Entry 5UTS (X-ray diffraction, 2.30 A resolution); this record covers chains G and H.

[Chain G (and H)]
Name: C-S Lyase Egt2
Organism: Neurospora crassa
Notes: EC 4.4.1.-; chain H of this document is another copy of the same molecule, construct and numbering; everything in this record applies to it too
Reference sequence: A7UX13 (EGT2_NEUCR); numbering as in UniProt (aligned over 2-473)
Chain sequence (501 residues; row label = number of the first residue in the row; numbers below 1 keep their minus sign (Mse-6 is residue -6)):
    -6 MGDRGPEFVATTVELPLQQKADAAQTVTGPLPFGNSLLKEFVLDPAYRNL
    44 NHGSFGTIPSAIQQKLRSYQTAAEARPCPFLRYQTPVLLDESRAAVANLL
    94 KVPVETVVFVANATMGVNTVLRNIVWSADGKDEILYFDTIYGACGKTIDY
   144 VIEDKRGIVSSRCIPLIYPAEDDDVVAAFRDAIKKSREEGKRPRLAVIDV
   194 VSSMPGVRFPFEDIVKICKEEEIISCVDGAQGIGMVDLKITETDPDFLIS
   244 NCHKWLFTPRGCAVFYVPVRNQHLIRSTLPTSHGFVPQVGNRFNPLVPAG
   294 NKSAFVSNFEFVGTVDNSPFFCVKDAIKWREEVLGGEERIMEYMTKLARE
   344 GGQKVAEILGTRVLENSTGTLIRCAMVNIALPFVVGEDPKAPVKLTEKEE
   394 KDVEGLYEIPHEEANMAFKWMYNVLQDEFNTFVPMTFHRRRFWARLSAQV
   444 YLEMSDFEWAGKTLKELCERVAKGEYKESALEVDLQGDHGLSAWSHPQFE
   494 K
Not modelled in the structure: -6 to 20, 283-287, 471-494 (chain H: -6 to 21, 282-294, 471-494)
Modified positions: Mse-6 (selenomethionine); Mse108, Mse197, Mse228, Mse334, Mse337, Mse369, Mse409, Mse414, Mse428, Mse447 (selenomethionine; parent Met); Lys247 ((2S)-2-amino-6-[[3-hydroxy-2-methyl-5-(phosphonooxymethyl)pyridin-4-yl]methylideneamino]hexanoic acid; LLP)
Construct notes: initiating methionine (-6); expression tag (-5 to 1, 474-494)
From the paper describing this entry:
  - mutagenesis - Y134F: decreased catalytic activity
  - catalytic residues: Tyr134, Lys247 (proposed by the authors, not directly observed)
  - catalytic residues: Cys156
  - post-translational modification sites: Cys156

[Chain G / chain H interface]
Residue-residue contacts (150):
  Val35(G) - Glu67(H)
  Val35(G) - Ala68(H)
  Leu36(G) - Glu67(H)
  Leu36(G) - Ala68(H)
  Leu36(G) - Pro70(H)
  Asp37(G) - Ala68(H)  hydrogen bond (backbone-backbone)
  Asp37(G) - Arg69(H)  salt bridge
  Tyr40(G) - Ala68(H)
  Tyr40(G) - Arg69(H)
  Tyr40(G) - Pro70(H)
  Tyr40(G) - Pro72(H)
  Asn44(G) - Cys71(H)  hydrogen bond
  Asn44(G) - Arg75(H)
  Ser47(G) - Cys71(H)
  Ser47(G) - Arg75(H)  hydrogen bond
  Phe48(G) - Cys71(H)  hydrophobic
  Phe48(G) - Leu74(H)  hydrophobic
  Phe48(G) - Arg75(H)
  Gly49(G) - Pro70(H)
  Thr50(G) - Glu67(H)  hydrogen bond
  Ile51(G) - Glu67(H)
  Gln56(G) - Thr64(H)
  Leu59(G) - Gln63(H)
  Arg60(G) - Arg60(H)  hydrogen bond (side chain-backbone)
  Arg60(G) - Gln63(H)
  Arg60(G) - Thr64(H)  hydrogen bond
  Gln63(G) - Leu59(H)
  Gln63(G) - Arg60(H)
  Gln63(G) - Gln63(H)  hydrogen bond
  Thr64(G) - Arg60(H)  hydrogen bond
  Ala66(G) - Arg253(H)
  Glu67(G) - Val35(H)
  Glu67(G) - Leu36(H)
  Glu67(G) - Thr50(H)  hydrogen bond
  Glu67(G) - Ile51(H)
  Glu67(G) - Arg253(H)  salt bridge
  Ala68(G) - Val35(H)
  Ala68(G) - Leu36(H)
  Ala68(G) - Asp37(H)  hydrogen bond (backbone-backbone)
  Ala68(G) - Tyr40(H)
  Arg69(G) - Asp37(H)
  Arg69(G) - Tyr40(H)
  Arg69(G) - Gln419(H)  hydrogen bond (side chain-backbone)
  Arg69(G) - Asn423(H)
  Pro70(G) - Leu36(H)
  Cys71(G) - Asn44(H)  hydrogen bond
  Cys71(G) - Phe48(H)  hydrophobic
  Cys71(G) - Phe425(H)  hydrophobic
  Pro72(G) - Tyr40(H)
  Pro72(G) - Gln419(H)
  Leu74(G) - Phe48(H)  hydrophobic
  Leu74(G) - Arg253(H)
  Arg75(G) - Asn44(H)
  Arg75(G) - Ser47(H)  hydrogen bond
  Arg75(G) - Phe48(H)
  Arg75(G) - Phe425(H)
  Tyr76(G) - Tyr415(H)
  Tyr76(G) - Gln419(H)
  Ala104(G) - Thr307(H)
  Asn105(G) - Gly306(H)
  Asn105(G) - Thr307(H)  hydrogen bond (side chain-backbone)
  Asn105(G) - Val308(H)
  Thr107(G) - Pro273(H)
  Thr107(G) - Thr274(H)
  Thr107(G) - Gly306(H)
  Mse108(G) - Mse108(H)  hydrophobic
  Mse108(G) - Pro273(H)
  Asn111(G) - Pro273(H)
  Asn111(G) - Thr274(H)  hydrogen bond (side chain-backbone)
  Arg115(G) - Tyr143(H)  hydrogen bond (backbone-side chain)
  Arg115(G) - Asp147(H)
  Arg115(G) - Ser270(H)
  Arg115(G) - Thr271(H)
  Arg115(G) - Leu272(H)
  Arg115(G) - Thr274(H)  hydrogen bond
  Asn116(G) - Tyr143(H)
  Val118(G) - Arg149(H)
  Trp119(G) - Arg149(H)  hydrogen bond (backbone-side chain)
  Tyr134(G) - His276(H)  hydrogen bond
  Ala136(G) - Thr274(H)
  Ala136(G) - Ser275(H)
  Ala136(G) - His276(H)
  Lys139(G) - Thr274(H)
  Lys139(G) - His276(H)  hydrogen bond (side chain-backbone)
  Lys139(G) - Phe278(H)  hydrogen bond (side chain-backbone)
  Thr140(G) - Thr274(H)  hydrogen bond (side chain-backbone)
  Asp142(G) - Pro280(H)
  Tyr143(G) - Arg115(H)  hydrogen bond (side chain-backbone)
  Tyr143(G) - Asn116(H)
  Tyr143(G) - Ser270(H)
  Tyr143(G) - Thr274(H)
  Tyr143(G) - Phe278(H)  hydrophobic
  Glu146(G) - Arg269(H)  salt bridge
  Glu146(G) - Phe278(H)
  Glu146(G) - Gln281(H)
  Asp147(G) - Arg115(H)
  Asp147(G) - Lys148(H)  salt bridge
  Lys148(G) - Asp147(H)  salt bridge
  His246(G) - Thr307(H)
  Lys247(G) - Gly306(H)
  Lys247(G) - Thr307(H)
  Arg253(G) - Ala66(H)
  Arg253(G) - Glu67(H)  salt bridge
  Arg253(G) - Leu74(H)
  Arg253(G) - Thr307(H)
  Arg253(G) - Asp309(H)
  Gly254(G) - Thr307(H)
  Arg269(G) - Glu146(H)  salt bridge
  Ser270(G) - Arg115(H)
  Ser270(G) - Tyr143(H)
  Thr271(G) - Arg115(H)  hydrogen bond (backbone-side chain)
  Leu272(G) - Arg115(H)
  Leu272(G) - Leu272(H)  hydrophobic
  Pro273(G) - Thr107(H)
  Pro273(G) - Mse108(H)
  Pro273(G) - Asn111(H)
  Thr274(G) - Thr107(H)
  Thr274(G) - Asn111(H)  hydrogen bond (backbone-side chain)
  Thr274(G) - Arg115(H)  hydrogen bond
  Thr274(G) - Ala136(H)
  Thr274(G) - Lys139(H)
  Thr274(G) - Thr140(H)  hydrogen bond (backbone-side chain)
  Thr274(G) - Tyr143(H)
  Ser275(G) - Ala136(H)
  Ser275(G) - Lys139(H)
  His276(G) - Tyr134(H)  hydrogen bond
  His276(G) - Gly135(H)
  His276(G) - Ala136(H)  hydrogen bond (side chain-backbone)
  His276(G) - Lys139(H)
  Phe278(G) - Lys139(H)  hydrogen bond (backbone-side chain)
  Phe278(G) - Tyr143(H)  hydrophobic
  Phe278(G) - Glu146(H)
  Pro280(G) - Asp142(H)
  Gln281(G) - Glu146(H)
  Gly306(G) - Asn105(H)
  Gly306(G) - Lys247(H)
  Thr307(G) - Asn105(H)  hydrogen bond (backbone-side chain)
  Thr307(G) - His246(H)
  Thr307(G) - Lys247(H)
  Thr307(G) - Arg253(H)
  Thr307(G) - Gly254(H)
  Val308(G) - Asn105(H)
  Tyr415(G) - Tyr76(H)
  Gln419(G) - Arg69(H)
  Gln419(G) - Pro72(H)
  Gln419(G) - Tyr76(H)
  Asn423(G) - Arg69(H)  hydrogen bond
  Phe425(G) - Cys71(H)  hydrophobic
  Phe425(G) - Arg75(H)
  Phe425(G) - Tyr76(H)
Other interface residues (no listed pair), chain G (68 interface residues in all): Gly135, Arg149, Asp309
Other interface residues (no listed pair), chain H (68 interface residues in all): Gly49, Gln56, Ala104, Ala121, Val305

[Summary]
Chain G and chain H each contribute 68 residues to their interface; the contacts include 32 hydrogen bonds and
7 salt bridges. Among the polar pairs are Asp37(G)-Arg69(H), Glu67(G)-Arg253(H) and Glu146(G)-Arg269(H). From
the paper: catalytic residues Tyr134(G), Lys247(G) and Cys156(G); Y134F of chain G reduces catalytic activity.
Both chains are C-S Lyase Egt2 (Neurospora crassa). Entry 5UTS (Carbon Sulfoxide lyase, Egt2 in the
Ergothioneine biosynthesis pathway) was determined by X-ray diffraction together with 5V12 and 5V1X from the
same study.
